PDB entry 7PAH | electron microscopy, 9.50 A resolution (very low resolution: no residue pairs are listed; an interface is given only as per-side residue counts) | chains b and 3 of the 54 polymer chains in the assembly

== Chain b ==
Protein: 50S ribosomal protein L3
Source organism: Mycoplasma pneumoniae M129
UniProtKB: P75580 (RL3_MYCPN); residue numbers follow UniProt; this construct covers 1-287
Sequence (287 residues; numbered 1 to 287; the number before each row is that of its first residue):
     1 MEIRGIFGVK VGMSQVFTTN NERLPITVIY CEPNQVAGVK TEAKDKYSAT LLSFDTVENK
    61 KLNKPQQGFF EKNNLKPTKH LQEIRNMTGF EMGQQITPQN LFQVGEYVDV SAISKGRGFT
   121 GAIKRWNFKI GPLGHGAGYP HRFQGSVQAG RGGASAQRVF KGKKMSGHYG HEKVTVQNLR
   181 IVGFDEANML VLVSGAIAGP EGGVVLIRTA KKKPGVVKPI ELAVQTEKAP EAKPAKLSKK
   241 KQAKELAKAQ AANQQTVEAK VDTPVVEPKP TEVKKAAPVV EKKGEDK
Unresolved in the structure: 230-287

== Chain 3 ==
Molecule: 23S ribosomal RNA
Source organism: Mycoplasma pneumoniae M129
Sequence (2907 nucleotides; each row starts with the number of its first residue):
     1 UACAAUAAGU UACUAAGGGC UUAUGGUGGA UGCCUUGGCA CUAAUAGGCG AUGAAGGACG
    61 UGUUAACCUG CGAUAAGCUU CGGGUAGGUG GUAAGAACCU CAGAUCCGGA GAUUUCCGAA
   121 UGGAGCAAUC CGGUAGUUGG AAACAGCUAU CAUUAAUUGA UGAAUAAAUA GUCAAUUAAA
   181 GCAAUACGUG GUGAAGUGAA ACAUCUCAGU AGCCACAGGA AAAGAAAACG AAUGUGAUUC
   241 CGUGUGUAGU GGCGAGCGAA AGCGGAACAG GCCAAACUUA UCAUUAGAUA GGGGUUGUAG
   301 GGCUUGCAAU GUGGACUUGA AAACGAUAGA AGAAGCUGUU GGAAAGCAGC GCGCAAAAGG
   361 GUGAUAGCCC CGUAUUUGAA AUUGUUUUCA UACCUAGCGA GAUCCCUGAG UAGCUCGGAA
   421 AACGUUAUUU UGAGUGAAUC UGCCCAGACC AUUGGGUAAG CCUAAAUACU AAUUAGUGAC
   481 CGAUAGCGAA ACAGUACCGU GAGGGAAAGG UGAAAAGAAC CCAGAGAUGG GAGUGAAAUA
   541 GAUUCUGAAA CCAUAUGCCU ACAACGUGUC AGAGCACAUU AAUGUGUGAU GGCGUGCGUU
   601 UUGAAGUAUG AGCCGGCGAG UUAUGAUAGC AAGCGUUAGU UAACCAGGAG AUGGGGAGCU
   661 GUAGCGAAAG CGAGUUUUAA AAGAGCGUUU GUUUGUUAUU AUAGACCCGA AACGGGUUGA
   721 GCUAGUCAUG AGCAGGUUGA AGGUUGAGUA ACAUCAACUG GAGGACCGAA CCGACUCUCG
   781 UUGAAACGAU AGCGGAUGAC UUGUGAUUAG GGGUGAAAUU CCAAUCGAAA UCCGUGAUAG
   841 CUGGUUCUCG UCGAAAUAGC UUUAAGGCUA GCGUGAGAUC ACAAAUAAGU GGAGGUAAAG
   901 CUACUGAAUG UAUGAUGGCG CCACCUAGGC GUACUGAAUA CAAUUAAACU CUGAAUGCCA
   961 UUUAUUUUAU UCUCGCAGUC AGACAGUGGG GGAUAAGCUU CAUUGUCAAG AGGGGAAGAG
  1021 CCCAGAUCAU UAAAUAAGGU CCCCAAAAUA UACUAAGUGG AAAAGGAUGU GAAAGUGCUA
  1081 AAACAGCAAG GAUGUUGGCU UAGAAGCAGC CAUCGUUUAA AGAGUGCGUA ACAGCUCACU
  1141 UGUCGAGUGU UUUUGCGCCG AAGAUGUAAC GGGGCUAAGU AUAUUACCGA AUUUAUGGAU
  1201 AAGAUUUAUA UCUUGUGGUA GACGAGCGUU GUAUUGGAGU UGAAGUCAAA GCGUGAGCAU
  1261 UGGUGGAUCC AAUACAAGUG AGAAUGCCGG CAUGAGUAAC GCUUGGGAGU GAGAAUCUCC
  1321 CAAACCGAUU GACUAAGGUU UCCUGGACCA GGGUCGUCCU UCCAGGGUUA GUCUGGACCU
  1381 AAGCUGAGGC UGAAAAGCGU AGGCGAUGGA CAACAGGUUA AUAUUCCUGU ACUUACAGUU
  1441 AGACUGAUGG AGUGACAAAG AAGGUUUUCC ACCCCCAUAA UUGGAUUUGG GGAUAAAUCA
  1501 UAAGGUGGUA CAAUAGGCAA AUCCGUUGUG CAUAACAUUG AGUGAUGAUG UCGAGUGAAU
  1561 GAGUGAUCAA GUAGCGAAGG UGGUAUUAAU CAUGCUUUCA AGAAAAGCUU CUAGGGUUAA
  1621 UCUAGCUGUA ACCAGUACCG AGAACGAACA CACGUAGUCA AGGAGAGGAU CCUAAGGUUA
  1681 GCGAGUGAAC UAUAGCCAAG GAACUCUGCA AAUUAACCCC GUAAGUUAGC GAGAAGGGGU
  1741 GCUUAUGUAA AAGUAAGCCG CAGUGAAGAA CGAGGGGGGA CUGUUUAACU AAAACACAAC
  1801 UCUAUGCCAA ACCGUAAGGU GAUGUAUAUG GGGUGACACC UGCCCAGUGC UGGAAGGUUA
  1861 AAGAAGGAGG UUAGCGCAAG CGAAGCUUUU AACUGAAGCC CCAGUGAACG GCGGCCGUAA
  1921 CUAUAACGGU CCUAAGGUAG CGAAAUUCCU AGUCGGGUAA AUUCCGUCCC GCUUGAAUGG
  1981 UGUAACCAUC UCUUGACUGU CUCGGCUAUA GACUCGGUGA AAUCCAGGUA CGGGUGAAGA
  2041 CACCCGUUAG GCGCAACGGG ACGGAAAGAC CCCGUGAAGC UUUACUGUAG CUUAAUAUUG
  2101 AUCAGGACAU UAUCAUGUAG AGAAUAGGUA GGAGCAAUCG AUGCAAGUUC GCUAGGACUU
  2161 GUUGAUGCGA AAGGUGGAAU ACUACCCUUG GUUGUGUGCU GUUCUAAUUG GUAACUGUUA
  2221 UCCAGUUUCA AGACAGUGUU AGGUGGGCAG UUUGACUGGG GCGGUCGCCU CCUAAAAGGU
  2281 AACGGAGGCG UACAAAGGUA CCUUCAGUAC GGUUGGAAAU CGUAUGUAGA GUGUAAUGGU
  2341 GUAAGGGUGC UUGACUGUGA GACAUACAGG UCGAACAGGU GAGAAAUCAG GUCAUAGUGA
  2401 UCCGGUGGUC CAGUAUGGAA UGGCCAUCGC UCAACGGAUA AAAGCUACUC CGGGGAUAAC
  2461 AGGCUGAUAC UGCCCAAGAG UUCAUAUCGA CGGCAGUGUU UGGCACCUCG AUGUCGACUC
  2521 AUCUCAUCCU CGAGCUGAAG CAGGUUCGAA GGGUUCGGCU GUUCGCCGAU UAAAGAGAUA
  2581 CGUGAGUUGG GUUCAAACCG UCGUGAGACA GGUUGGUCCC UAUCUAUUGU GCCCGUAGGA
  2641 AGAUUGAAGA GUGUUGCUUC UAGUACGAGA GGACCGAAGC GAGGACACCU CUUAUGCUCC
  2701 AGUUGUAGCG CCAGCUGCAC CGCUGGGUAG UAACGUGUCU AUUAGAUAAA CGCUGAAAGC
  2761 AUCUAAGUGU GAAACUAUCU CAAAGAUUAA UCUUCCCAUU UCGCAAGAAA GUAAGAGCCG
  2821 UCAAAGACGA UGACGUUGAU AGGUUACAGG UGUAAGCAUA GUGAUAUGUU GAGCUGAGUA
  2881 AUACUAAUUG CUCGAGGACU UAUUGGA
Unresolved in the structure: 1-7, 923-927, 1560-1569, 2901-2907

== How chain b and chain 3 interact ==
At this resolution (10 A) residue pairs are not listed: 91 residues of chain b and 88 of chain 3 lie at the interface.

== Summary ==
The interface between chain b and chain 3 involves 91 residues on one side and 88 on the other.
Chain b is 50S ribosomal protein L3 and chain 3 is 23S ribosomal RNA, both from Mycoplasma pneumoniae M129;
the structure, 70S ribosome with P- and E-site tRNAs in Mycoplasma pneumoniae cells, was determined by
electron microscopy (same publication as 7OOC, 7OOD, 7P6Z, 7PAI, 7PAJ, 7PAK and 23 further entries).
